PDB entry 2P8O | X-ray diffraction, 1.50 A resolution | chains B and C of the 3 polymer chains in the assembly

# Chain B
Name: Chymotrypsin A chain B
Source organism: Bos taurus
Notes: EC 3.4.21.1
UniProt: P00766 (CTRA_BOVIN); residues 16-146 here = UniProt positions 16-146
Chain sequence (131 residues; numbered 16 to 146; the number before each row is that of its first residue):
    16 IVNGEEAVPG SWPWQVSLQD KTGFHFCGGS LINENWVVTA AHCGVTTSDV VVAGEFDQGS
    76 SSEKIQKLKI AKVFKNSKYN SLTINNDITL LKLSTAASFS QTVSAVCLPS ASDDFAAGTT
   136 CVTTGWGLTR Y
Disulfides: Cys42-Cys58
UniProt features mapped onto this chain:
  - active site (Charge relay system): His57, Asp102
What the authors report for this chain:
  - catalytic residues: His57, Asp102
  - contacts within the chain: His57-Asp102 (hydrogen bond)
  - binding site for sulfate ion: Lys36, Ser92

# Chain C
Name: Chymotrypsin A chain C
Source organism: Bos taurus
Notes: EC 3.4.21.1
UniProt: P00766 (CTRA_BOVIN); numbering as in UniProt (aligned over 149-245)
Chain sequence (97 residues; row label = number of the first residue in the row):
   149 ANTPDRLQQA SLPLLSNTNC KKYWGTKIKD AMICAGASGV SSCMGDSGGP LVCKKNGAWT
   209 LVGIVSWGSS TCSTSTPGVY ARVTALVNWV QQTLAAN
Not modelled in the structure: 149-150
Disulfides: Cys168-Cys182, Cys191-Cys220
Ion coordination: V ion near Ser195 (its only coordinating residue here)
Small-molecule neighbours: BVA (trihydroxy[(N-hydroxybenzamidato)oxo]vanadate): Ser189, Ser190, Cys191, Met192, Gly193, Asp194, Ser195, Val213, Ser214, Trp215, Gly216, Ser217, Gly226, Val227
UniProt features mapped onto this chain:
  - active site: Ser195 (Charge relay system)
What the authors report for this chain:
  - binding site for BVA: Ser195
  - catalytic residues: Gly193, Ser195
  - conformationally variable residues: Gly211 to Ser214

# How chain B and chain C interact
Residue-residue contacts (155; chain B residue first):
  Ile16(B) - Gln156(C)
  Ile16(B) - Gln157(C)
  Ile16(B) - Ala158(C)  hydrophobic
  Ile16(B) - Ser189(C)
  Ile16(B) - Asp194(C)  hydrogen bond (backbone-side chain)
  Val17(B) - Val188(C)
  Val17(B) - Ser189(C)  hydrogen bond (backbone-backbone)
  Val17(B) - Cys220(C)  hydrophobic
  Val17(B) - Thr222(C)
  Asn18(B) - Gly187(C)  hydrogen bond (side chain-backbone)
  Asn18(B) - Val188(C)
  Gly19(B) - Gln157(C)
  Glu20(B) - Gln156(C)
  Glu20(B) - Gln157(C)  hydrogen bond
  Glu21(B) - Arg154(C)
  Glu21(B) - Leu155(C)
  Glu21(B) - Gln156(C)
  Glu21(B) - Gln157(C)
  Ala22(B) - Leu155(C)  hydrogen bond (backbone-backbone)
  Ala22(B) - Gln157(C)
  Trp27(B) - Gln157(C)  hydrogen bond
  Trp27(B) - Trp207(C)  hydrophobic
  Trp29(B) - Val200(C)
  Trp29(B) - Trp207(C)  hydrophobic
  Gln30(B) - Leu155(C)
  Gln30(B) - Pro198(C)
  His40(B) - Gly193(C)  hydrogen bond (side chain-backbone)
  Phe41(B) - Gly193(C)
  Cys42(B) - Gly193(C)
  Cys42(B) - Ser195(C)  hydrogen bond (side chain-backbone)
  Gly43(B) - Gly193(C)
  Gly43(B) - Ser195(C)  hydrogen bond (backbone-backbone)
  Gly43(B) - Gly196(C)
  Gly43(B) - Gly197(C)
  Gly44(B) - Gly196(C)
  Gly44(B) - Gly197(C)
  Ser45(B) - Pro198(C)
  Ser45(B) - Leu209(C)
  Ile47(B) - Val238(C)  hydrophobic
  Ile47(B) - Leu242(C)  hydrophobic
  Asn48(B) - Leu242(C)
  Trp51(B) - Leu242(C)  hydrophobic
  Trp51(B) - Asn245(C)
  Val53(B) - Gly196(C)
  Val53(B) - Leu209(C)  hydrophobic
  Thr54(B) - Gly196(C)
  Thr54(B) - Ile212(C)
  Ala55(B) - Gly196(C)
  Ala55(B) - Ile212(C)
  Ala55(B) - Val213(C)
  His57(B) - Ser195(C)  hydrogen bond
  His57(B) - Val213(C)
  His57(B) - Ser214(C)  hydrogen bond (side chain-backbone)
  Cys58(B) - Ser195(C)
  Phe71(B) - Asp153(C)
  Phe71(B) - Arg154(C)
  Phe71(B) - Leu155(C)  hydrogen bond (backbone-backbone)
  Asp72(B) - Asp153(C)
  Asp72(B) - Arg154(C)  salt bridge
  Gln73(B) - Asp153(C)  hydrogen bond (backbone-backbone)
  Gly74(B) - Asp153(C)
  Phe89(B) - Trp237(C)
  Phe89(B) - Thr241(C)
  Phe89(B) - Asn245(C)
  Asn91(B) - Leu234(C)
  Asn91(B) - Trp237(C)
  Thr98(B) - Met180(C)
  Ile99(B) - Met180(C)
  Ile99(B) - Ser214(C)
  Ile99(B) - Trp215(C)
  Asn100(B) - Lys177(C)
  Asn100(B) - Ala179(C)
  Asn100(B) - Met180(C)
  Asn101(B) - Ala179(C)
  Asn101(B) - Leu234(C)
  Asp102(B) - Ser214(C)  hydrogen bond
  Asp102(B) - Ala229(C)
  Ile103(B) - Ile212(C)  hydrophobic
  Ile103(B) - Leu234(C)  hydrophobic
  Ile103(B) - Trp237(C)  hydrophobic
  Ile103(B) - Val238(C)  hydrophobic
  Leu105(B) - Trp237(C)  hydrophobic
  Leu105(B) - Thr241(C)
  Leu105(B) - Leu242(C)  hydrophobic
  Lys107(B) - Asn245(C)  hydrogen bond (side chain-backbone)
  Val121(B) - Val200(C)  hydrophobic
  Val121(B) - Trp207(C)
  Val121(B) - Leu209(C)
  Cys122(B) - Trp207(C)  hydrogen bond (backbone-backbone)
  Cys122(B) - Thr208(C)
  Cys122(B) - Leu209(C)  hydrogen bond (backbone-backbone)
  Leu123(B) - Thr208(C)
  Leu123(B) - Val231(C)  hydrophobic
  Leu123(B) - Val238(C)  hydrophobic
  Pro124(B) - Thr208(C)
  Pro124(B) - Leu209(C)
  Pro124(B) - Val231(C)
  Pro124(B) - Thr232(C)
  Pro124(B) - Val235(C)
  Ser125(B) - Thr232(C)
  Ala126(B) - Thr232(C)
  Ala126(B) - Val235(C)
  Ala126(B) - Asn236(C)
  Asp128(B) - Thr232(C)
  Asp129(B) - Lys203(C)
  Phe130(B) - Leu162(C)
  Phe130(B) - Val210(C)  hydrophobic
  Ala131(B) - Leu162(C)
  Ala132(B) - Leu162(C)
  Ala132(B) - Leu163(C)
  Ala132(B) - Ser164(C)
  Gly133(B) - Leu162(C)  hydrogen bond (backbone-backbone)
  Thr134(B) - Pro161(C)
  Thr134(B) - Leu162(C)  hydrogen bond (backbone-backbone)
  Thr135(B) - Ser159(C)
  Thr135(B) - Leu160(C)
  Cys136(B) - Ser159(C)
  Cys136(B) - Leu160(C)  hydrogen bond (backbone-backbone)
  Cys136(B) - Leu162(C)  hydrophobic
  Cys136(B) - Val200(C)
  Cys136(B) - Cys201(C)  disulfide
  Val137(B) - Ala158(C)
  Val137(B) - Pro198(C)
  Val137(B) - Leu199(C)
  Val137(B) - Val200(C)  hydrogen bond (backbone-backbone)
  Val137(B) - Trp207(C)  hydrophobic
  Thr138(B) - Gln157(C)
  Thr138(B) - Ala158(C)  hydrogen bond (backbone-backbone)
  Thr138(B) - Leu160(C)
  Thr138(B) - Ser190(C)
  Thr138(B) - Pro198(C)  hydrogen bond (side chain-backbone)
  Thr138(B) - Val213(C)
  Thr139(B) - Gln156(C)
  Thr139(B) - Gln157(C)
  Thr139(B) - Pro198(C)
  Gly140(B) - Leu155(C)
  Gly140(B) - Gln156(C)  hydrogen bond (backbone-backbone)
  Gly140(B) - Asp194(C)
  Trp141(B) - Thr151(C)
  Trp141(B) - Pro152(C)
  Trp141(B) - Asp153(C)  hydrogen bond (side chain-backbone)
  Trp141(B) - Arg154(C)
  Trp141(B) - Leu155(C)
  Trp141(B) - Asp194(C)
  Gly142(B) - Pro152(C)
  Gly142(B) - Met192(C)
  Gly142(B) - Gly193(C)
  Gly142(B) - Asp194(C)  hydrogen bond (backbone-side chain)
  Leu143(B) - Thr151(C)
  Leu143(B) - Cys191(C)
  Leu143(B) - Met192(C)  hydrogen bond (backbone-backbone)
  Thr144(B) - Pro152(C)
  Tyr146(B) - Met192(C)  hydrophobic
  Tyr146(B) - Ser218(C)
  Tyr146(B) - Thr219(C)
Also at the interface, not in a pair above, chain B (65 interface residues in all): Val23, Lys90, Thr104
Also at the interface, not in a pair above, chain C (59 interface residues in all): Ala206, Tyr228, Gln239
Inter-chain disulfides: Cys136(B)-Cys201(C)
From the paper, about this interface:
  - residue pairs: Ser195(C)-His57(B) (hydrogen bond)

# In short
The interface between chain B and chain C involves 65 residues on one side and 59 on the other; the contacts
include 1 disulfide bond, 27 hydrogen bonds and 1 salt bridge. Polar contacts include Asp72(B)-Arg154(C),
Ile16(B)-Asp194(C) and Asn18(B)-Gly187(C). The authors report a hydrogen bond between Ser195(C) and His57(B).
From the paper: catalytic residues His57(B), Asp102(B) and Gly193(C) among others; a binding site for sulfate
ion at Lys36(B) and Ser92(B).
Chain B is Chymotrypsin A chain B and chain C is Chymotrypsin A chain C, both from Bos taurus; the structure,
Crystal Structure of a Benzohydroxamic Acid/Vanadate complex bound to chymotrypsin A, was determined by X-ray
diffraction.
